Entry 8DR0 (electron microscopy, 2.42 A resolution); this record covers chains B and C of the 10 polymer chains in the assembly.

[Chain B]
Molecule: Replication factor C subunit 4
Organism: Saccharomyces cerevisiae
Reference sequence: P40339 (RFC4_YEAST); residues 1-323 here = UniProt positions 1-323
Sequence (323 residues; row label = number of the first residue in the row):
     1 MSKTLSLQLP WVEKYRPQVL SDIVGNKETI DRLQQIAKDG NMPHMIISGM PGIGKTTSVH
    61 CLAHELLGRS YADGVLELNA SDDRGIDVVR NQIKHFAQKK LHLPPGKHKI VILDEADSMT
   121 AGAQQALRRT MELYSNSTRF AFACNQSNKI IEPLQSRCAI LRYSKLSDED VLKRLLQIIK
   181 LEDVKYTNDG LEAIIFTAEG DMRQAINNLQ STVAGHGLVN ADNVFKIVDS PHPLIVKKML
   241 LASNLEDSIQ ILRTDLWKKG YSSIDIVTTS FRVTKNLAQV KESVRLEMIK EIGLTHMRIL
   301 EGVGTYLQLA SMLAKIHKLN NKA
Not modelled in the structure: 1-3, 322-323
Ion coordination: Mg2+: Thr56 (together with ATP-gamma-S)
Small-molecule neighbours:
  - ATP-gamma-S (AGS; phosphothiophosphoric acid-adenylate ester), molecule 1: Val12, Tyr15, Arg16, Pro17, Asp22, Ile23, Val24, Met50, Pro51, Gly52, Ile53, Gly54, Lys55, Thr56, Thr57, Asn145, Leu166, Arg174, Met202, Arg203, Ile206
  - ATP-gamma-S (AGS), molecule 2: Arg128, Glu132, Pro153, Arg157
Swiss-Prot annotation at these positions:
  - binding site (ATP): Val12, Val24, Gly49 to Thr57, Asn145, Arg203
What the authors report for this chain:
  - binding site for the 18-nt DNA strand: Arg272, Lys275

[Chain C]
Molecule: Replication factor C subunit 3
Organism: Saccharomyces cerevisiae
Reference sequence: P38629 (RFC3_YEAST); aligned to UniProt positions 1-339 over residues 1-339 (the alignment contains insertions or deletions, so no single offset holds)
Sequence (339 residues; row label = number of the first residue in the row):
     1 MSTSTEKRSK ENLPWVEKYR PETLDEVYGQ NEVITTVRKF VDEGKLPHLL FYGPPGTGKT
    61 STIVALAREI YGKNYSNMVL ELNASDDRGI DVVRNQIKDF ASTRQIFSKG FKLIILDEAD
   121 AMTNAAQNAL RRVIERYTKN TRFCVLANYA HKLTPALLSR CTRFRFQPLP QEAIERRIAN
   181 VLVHEKLKLS PNAEKALIEL SNGDMRRVLN VLQSCKATLD NPDEDEISDD VIYECCGAPR
   241 PSDLKAVLKS ILEDDWGTAH YTLNKVRSAK GLALIDLIEG IVKILEDYEL QNEETRVHLL
   301 TKLADIEYSI SKGGNDQIQG SAVIGAIKAS FENETKANV
Not modelled in the structure: 1-6, 337-339
Ion coordination: Mg2+: Thr60 (together with ATP-gamma-S)
Small-molecule neighbours:
  - ATP-gamma-S (AGS; phosphothiophosphoric acid-adenylate ester), molecule 1: Val16, Tyr19, Arg20, Pro21, Glu26, Val27, Tyr28, Pro54, Pro55, Gly56, Thr57, Gly58, Lys59, Thr60, Ser61, Glu118, Asn148, Leu169, Arg177, Met205, Arg206, Leu209
  - ATP-gamma-S (AGS), molecule 2: Arg131, Glu135, Ala156, Arg160
Swiss-Prot annotation at these positions:
  - binding site (ATP): Val16 to Tyr19, Arg20, Tyr28, Gly53 to Ser61, Asn148, Arg206
  - modified residue: Ser2 (N-acetylserine)

[Chain B / chain C interface]
Residue-residue contacts - 98 pairs, chain B then chain C:
  Thr4(B) with Val41(C); Asp42(C), hydrogen bond (side chain-backbone); Gly44(C); Phe111(C)
  Leu5(B) with Ile70(C); Ser108(C); Gly110(C); Phe111(C)
  Ser6(B) with Gly44(C)
  Leu7(B) with Gly44(C); Leu46(C); Phe111(C), hydrophobic; Arg142(C)
  Gln8(B) with Gly44(C), hydrogen bond (backbone-backbone); Lys45(C); Arg142(C), hydrogen bond (backbone-side chain)
  Pro10(B) with Arg142(C)
  Glu13(B) with Glu135(C); Thr138(C)
  Arg16(B) with Glu135(C), salt bridge
  His60(B) with Arg132(C)
  Asn79(B) with Arg132(C)
  Ala80(B) with Asn128(C); Ala129(C)
  Ser81(B) with Arg94(C); Lys98(C), hydrogen bond; Ala129(C); Val133(C)
  Asp82(B) with Arg94(C); Lys98(C), salt bridge
  Asp83(B) with Arg94(C), salt bridge
  Asp114(B) with Arg132(C)
  Glu115(B) with Arg131(C), salt bridge; Arg132(C)
  Asn145(B) with Arg131(C), hydrogen bond
  Asp201(B) with Ser159(C), hydrogen bond
  Arg203(B) with Glu135(C), salt bridge; Ser159(C), hydrogen bond; Arg160(C)
  Gln204(B) with Leu158(C); Ser159(C); Cys161(C)
  Asn207(B) with Ser159(C)
  Ser211(B) with Phe40(C); Thr162(C), hydrogen bond
  Ala214(B) with Lys39(C), hydrogen bond (backbone-side chain); Phe40(C), hydrophobic; Glu43(C); Lys45(C)
  Gly215(B) with Lys39(C); Phe40(C)
  Asp229(B) with Arg163(C), salt bridge; Arg165(C), salt bridge
  Asn244(B) with Glu293(C)
  Leu245(B) with Glu293(C), hydrogen bond (backbone-side chain); Val297(C), hydrophobic
  Glu246(B) with Arg296(C), salt bridge
  Ile249(B) with Leu300(C), hydrophobic
  Arg253(B) with Glu286(C), salt bridge
  Lys258(B) with Pro168(C)
  Lys259(B) with Arg165(C), hydrogen bond (backbone-side chain); Pro168(C)
  Gly260(B) with Pro54(C); Pro168(C)
  Tyr261(B) with Tyr52(C); Arg163(C), hydrogen bond; Arg165(C)
  Ser262(B) with Tyr52(C), hydrogen bond (backbone-side chain); Asn148(C); Tyr149(C)
  Ile264(B) with Tyr149(C), hydrophobic; His151(C)
  Asp265(B) with Tyr52(C), hydrogen bond; Asn148(C); Tyr149(C); Ala150(C), hydrogen bond (side chain-backbone); His151(C), hydrogen bond (side chain-backbone)
  Arg298(B) with Ala304(C); Asp305(C), salt bridge; Tyr308(C)
  Glu301(B) with Tyr308(C), hydrogen bond
  Val303(B) with Glu307(C); Ser311(C)
  Thr305(B) with Glu307(C), hydrogen bond
  Tyr306(B) with Glu286(C), hydrogen bond
  Leu307(B) with Leu300(C), hydrophobic; Leu303(C); Ala304(C); Glu307(C)
  Gln308(B) with Ala304(C), hydrogen bond (side chain-backbone); Glu307(C), hydrogen bond
  Ala310(B) with Leu300(C), hydrophobic
  Ser311(B) with Leu300(C); Thr301(C); Ala304(C)
  Lys315(B) with Thr301(C)
  His317(B) with Glu293(C), salt bridge
  Lys318(B) with Val297(C)
Interface residues without a listed pair, chain B (56 interface residues in all): Leu9, Thr56, Glu77, Ser118, Ile227, Thr268, Ala314
Interface residues without a listed pair, chain C (58 interface residues in all): Thr36, Pro47, Tyr71, Lys139, Asn140, Thr141, Gln167, Val282, Glu294, Lys312

[In short]
56 residues of chain B face 58 of chain C across their interface, with 21 hydrogen bonds and 11 salt bridges.
Polar contacts include Arg16(B)-Glu135(C), Asp82(B)-Lys98(C) and Asp83(B)-Arg94(C). One ATP-gamma-S molecule
is bound between chain B and chain C. From the paper: a binding site for the 18-nt DNA strand at Arg272(B) and
Lys275(B).
Here chain B is Replication factor C subunit 4 and chain C is Replication factor C subunit 3, both from
Saccharomyces cerevisiae. Entry 8DR0 (Closed state of RFC:PCNA bound to a 3' ss/dsDNA junction) was determined
by electron microscopy (same publication as 8DQW, 8DQX, 8DQZ, 8DR1, 8DR3, 8DR4 and 3 further entries).
